1K2D - chains A and P of the 3 polymer chains in the assembly; structure by X-ray diffraction, 2.20 A resolution.

Chain A:
Molecule: H-2 class II histocompatibility antigen, A-U alpha chain
From: Mus musculus
Notes: fragment: extracellular alpha-1 and alpha-2 domains
Reference sequence: P14438 (HA2U_MOUSE); the construct lacks a stretch of the UniProt sequence, so the offset changes along the chain: 4-9 = UniProt 1-6; 10-181 = UniProt 8-179
Chain sequence (189 residues; row label = number of the first residue in the row; numbers below 1 keep their minus sign (His-6 is residue -6)):
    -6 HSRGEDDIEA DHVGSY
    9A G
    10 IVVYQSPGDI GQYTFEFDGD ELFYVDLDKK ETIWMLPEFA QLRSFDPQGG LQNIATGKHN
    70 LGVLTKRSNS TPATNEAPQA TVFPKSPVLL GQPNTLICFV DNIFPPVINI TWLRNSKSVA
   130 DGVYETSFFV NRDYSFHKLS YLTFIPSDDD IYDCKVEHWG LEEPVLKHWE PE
Disordered / not traced: -6 to 0
Disulfides: Cys107-Cys163
Glycans and other covalent adducts: N-acetylglucosamine (NAG) linked to Asn78, Asn118
Sequence notes: cloning artifact (-6 to 3)
Curated features (UniProtKB/Swiss-Prot):
  - region: Glu179 to Glu181 (Connecting peptide)
  - glycosylation: Asn118 (N-linked (GlcNAc...) asparagine)

Chain P:
Molecule: Myelin Basic Protein peptide with 8 residue linker peptide
Notes: fragment: 11 residue peptide with 8 residue linker peptide
Chain sequence (23 residues; each row starts with the number of its first residue; numbers below 1 keep their minus sign (His-4 is residue -4)):
    -4 HSRGGASQYR PSQRHGTGSG SGS
Disordered / not traced: -4, 9-18
Sequence notes: cloning artifact (-4 to -1); conflict Gly0 (Met1 in 14763906); linker (11-18)

Chain A / chain P interface:
Residue-residue contacts (26):
  Tyr9(A) - Gly0(P)
  Tyr9(A) - Ala1(P)
  Tyr9(A) - Ser2(P)  hydrogen bond (backbone-backbone)
  Val11(A) - Tyr4(P)  hydrophobic
  Tyr22(A) - Ala1(P)
  Phe24(A) - Gly0(P)
  Phe24(A) - Ala1(P)  hydrophobic
  Arg52(A) - Ser-3(P)
  Ser53(A) - Ser-3(P)
  Ser53(A) - Arg-2(P)
  Ser53(A) - Gly-1(P)  hydrogen bond (backbone-backbone)
  Phe54(A) - Ala1(P)  hydrophobic
  Asn62(A) - Gln3(P)
  Asn62(A) - Tyr4(P)  hydrogen bond (side chain-backbone)
  Thr65(A) - Tyr4(P)  hydrogen bond (side chain-backbone)
  Thr65(A) - Arg5(P)
  Thr65(A) - Pro6(P)
  Gly66(A) - Tyr4(P)
  His68(A) - Pro6(P)
  His68(A) - Ser7(P)
  His68(A) - Gln8(P)
  Asn69(A) - Tyr4(P)
  Asn69(A) - Arg5(P)
  Asn69(A) - Pro6(P)
  Asn69(A) - Ser7(P)  hydrogen bond
  Val72(A) - Ser7(P)
Interface residues without a listed pair, chain A (14 interface residues in all): Arg76

In short:
14 residues of chain A face 12 of chain P across their interface, with 5 hydrogen bonds. Among the polar pairs
are Asn62(A)-Tyr4(P), Thr65(A)-Tyr4(P) and Asn69(A)-Ser7(P). N-acetylglucosamine is covalently linked to
Asn78(A) and Asn118(A).
Here chain A is H-2 class II histocompatibility antigen, A-U alpha chain (Mus musculus) and chain P is Myelin
Basic Protein peptide with 8 residue linker peptide. Entry 1K2D (Crystal structure of the autoimmune MHC class
II I-Au complexed with myelin basic protein 1-11 at ...) was determined by X-ray diffraction.
